8JI0 - chains B and A; structure by electron microscopy, 3.00 A resolution.

[Chain B]
Protein: Transmembrane protease serine 2
Source organism: Homo sapiens
Notes: EC 3.4.21.122
UniProtKB: O15393 (TMPS2_HUMAN); residues 106-492 here = UniProt positions 106-492
Chain sequence (424 residues; each row starts with the number of its first residue):
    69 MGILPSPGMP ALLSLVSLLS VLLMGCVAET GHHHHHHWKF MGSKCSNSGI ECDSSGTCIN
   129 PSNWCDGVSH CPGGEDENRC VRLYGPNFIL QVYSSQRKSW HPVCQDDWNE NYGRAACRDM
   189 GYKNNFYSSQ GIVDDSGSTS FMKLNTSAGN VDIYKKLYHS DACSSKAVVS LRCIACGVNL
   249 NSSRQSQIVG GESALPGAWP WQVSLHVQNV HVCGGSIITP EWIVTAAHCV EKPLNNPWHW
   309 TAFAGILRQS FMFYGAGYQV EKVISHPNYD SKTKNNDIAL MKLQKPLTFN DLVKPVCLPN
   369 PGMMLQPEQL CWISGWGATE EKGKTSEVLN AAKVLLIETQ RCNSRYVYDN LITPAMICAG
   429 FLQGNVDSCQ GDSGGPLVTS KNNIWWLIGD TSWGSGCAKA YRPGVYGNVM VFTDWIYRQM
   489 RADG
Not modelled in the structure: 69-141, 250-259
Disulfide bonds: C172-C231, C185-C241, C244-C365, C281-C297, C410-C426
Differences from the reference sequence: initiating methionine (69); expression tag (70-105); conflict Q255 (Arg in O15393)
Curated features (UniProtKB/Swiss-Prot):
  - active site (Charge relay system): H296, D345, S441
  - binding site (Ca(2+)): N131, D134, V136, D144, E145
  - glycosylation (N-linked (GlcNAc...) asparagine): N213, N249
  - mutagenesis: R316 (R316A: No effect on catalytic activity or HKU1-CoV viral entry), K340 (K340D: No effect on HKU1-CoV viral entry), T341 (T341A/S: No effect on catalytic activity or HKU1-CoV viral entry), R409 (R409A/T: No effect on catalytic activity. Reduces HKU1-CoV viral entry), S412 (S412A/N: No effect on catalytic activity. Reduces HKU1-CoV viral entry), R413 (R413A/K/V: No effect on catalytic activity. Reduces HKU1-CoV viral entry), Y414 (Y414A/S/L/R: No effect on catalytic activity. Almost abolishes S protein-binding and HKU1-CoV viral entry), V415 (V415I: No effect on HKU1-CoV viral entry), Y416 (Y416A: No effect on catalytic activity. Almost abolishes HKU1-CoV viral entry), D417 (D417A/N: No effect on catalytic activity. Almost abolishes HKU1-CoV viral entry), L419 (L419R/A/M: No effect on catalytic activity. Abolishes HKU1-CoV viral entry), L430 (L430R: No effect on catalytic activity. Abolishes HKU1-CoV viral entry), 9 further mutagenesis entries in UniProt
What the authors report for this chain:
  - catalytic residues: H296, D345, S441
  - mutagenesis - V275R, H307A, D417A: decreased binding to Maltose/maltodextrin-binding periplasmic protein, Hemorrhagic toxin (chain A)

[Chain A]
Protein: Maltose/maltodextrin-binding periplasmic protein, Hemorrhagic toxin
Source organism: Escherichia coli (strain K12)
UniProtKB: chimeric construct of P0AEX9, M9ZTT7: residues 1856-2221 from P0AEX9 (MALE_ECOLI) positions 27-392 (UniProt number = residue number - 1829); residues 2236-2618 from M9ZTT7 positions 2236-2618 (same numbers)
Chain sequence (786 residues; each row starts with the number of its first residue):
  1833 MASMTGGQQM GRGSHHHHHH HHMKIEEGKL VIWINGDKGY NGLAEVGKKF EKDTGIKVTV
  1893 EHPDKLEEKF PQVAATGDGP DIIFWAHDRF GGYAQSGLLA EITPDKAFQD KLYPFTWDAV
  1953 RYNGKLIAYP IAVEALSLIY NKDLLPNPPK TWEEIPALDK ELKAKGKSAL MFNLQEPYFT
  2013 WPLIAADGGY AFKYENGKYD IKDVGVDNAG AKAGLTFLVD LIKNKHMNAD TDYSIAEAAF
  2073 NKGETAMTIN GPWAWSNIDT SKVNYGVTVL PTFKGQPSKP FVGVLSAGIN AASPNKELAK
  2133 EFLENYLLTD EGLEAVNKDK PLGAVALKSY EEELAKDPRI AATMENAQKG EIMPNIPQMS
  2193 AFWYAVRTAV INAASGRQTV DEALKDAQTG SSSLEVLFQG PEFCTINNEK YYFSYDGILQ
  2253 NGYITIGRLN FYFDSNNDSK MTTGVFKGPN GFEYFAPANT YNNNLEGQAI VYQNKFLTIN
  2313 GKKYYFDNKS KAVTGWQTID GKKYYFNPNT AIAAMGWQAI DGKKYYFNPN TAIATTGWQT
  2373 IDGKKYYFNP NTAIAATGWQ AIDGKKYYFN PNTATTSIGY TTINSKNFYF NNDGIMQLGV
  2433 FKGPDGFEYF APANTHNNNE EGQSITYQNK FLIFNEDVYY FDSSSKAVTG WRTIDDHRFY
  2493 FEPNTGIGAN GYKTLDGKNF YFRNGLPQFG VFKGPDGFEY FAPANTHNNN EEGQSITYQN
  2553 KFLVFLGNRY YFDSSSKAVT GWQTINGNTY YFMPDTAIAA AGGFFTIDGA IYFFGIDGVK
  2613 QPGIYG
Not modelled in the structure: 1833-2459, 2617-2618
Differences from the reference sequence: initiating methionine (1833); expression tag (1834-1855); linker (2222-2235)
What the authors report for this chain:
  - mutagenesis - Q2520A/F2521A, Q2520F/F2521R, F2557N/L2558N: decreased binding to Transmembrane protease serine 2 (chain B)
  - mutagenesis - F2521I: abolished binding to Transmembrane protease serine 2 (chain B)

[Interface between chain B and chain A]
Contacting residue pairs (30; chain B residue first):
  Q276(B) - L2518(A)
  Q276(B) - P2519(A)
  Q276(B) - Q2520(A)  hydrogen bond (backbone-side chain)
  Q276(B) - F2521(A)
  Q276(B) - E2544(A)
  V278(B) - Q2520(A)
  V280(B) - L2558(A)  hydrophobic
  H296(B) - L2558(A)
  H296(B) - G2559(A)
  C297(B) - L2558(A)
  E299(B) - F2557(A)
  E299(B) - L2558(A)  hydrogen bond (side chain-backbone)
  E299(B) - G2559(A)  hydrogen bond (side chain-backbone)
  L302(B) - L2558(A)  hydrophobic
  Y322(B) - H2489(A)  hydrogen bond
  K340(B) - I2608(A)
  K340(B) - D2609(A)
  K342(B) - I2608(A)
  Y416(B) - G2594(A)
  Y416(B) - F2605(A)
  D417(B) - F2605(A)
  L419(B) - F2605(A)  hydrophobic
  L419(B) - I2608(A)  hydrophobic
  W461(B) - G2594(A)
  W461(B) - I2608(A)  hydrophobic
  G462(B) - G2594(A)
  S463(B) - G2594(A)
  S463(B) - G2595(A)
  S463(B) - F2596(A)  hydrogen bond (side chain-backbone)
  R470(B) - F2596(A)
Other interface residues (no listed pair), chain B (25 interface residues in all): V275, N277, C281, P301, W306, H307, Y414, V415
Other interface residues (no listed pair), chain A (25 interface residues in all): D2488, F2491, R2515, Y2532, P2535, V2556, R2561, A2593, F2597, G2607
The authors on this interface:
  - pairs named by the authors: E299(B)-G2559(A) (hydrogen bond), S463(B)-F2596(A) (hydrogen bond)
  - interface residues, chain B: Q276(B), V280(B), L302(B), Y322(B), L419(B), W461(B)
  - hot spots on chain B (mutagenesis) - Q276A, L302R, L419R: decreased binding to Maltose/maltodextrin-binding periplasmic protein, Hemorrhagic toxin (chain A)
  - interface residues, chain A: H2489(A), Q2520(A), E2544(A), L2558(A), F2605(A), I2608(A)
  - hot spots on chain A (mutagenesis) - E2544R: decreased binding to Transmembrane protease serine 2 (chain B)

[Overview]
Chain B and chain A each contribute 25 residues to their interface, with 5 hydrogen bonds. Polar contacts
include Q276(B)-Q2520(A), E299(B)-L2558(A) and E299(B)-G2559(A). The authors report hydrogen bonds between
E299(B) and G2559(A) and S463(B) and F2596(A). The paper reports catalytic residues H296(B), D345(B) and
S441(B); V275R, H307A and D417A of chain B, among others, reduce binding to Maltose/maltodextrin-binding
periplasmic protein, Hemorrhagic toxin (chain A); 11 substitutions were tested in all.
Here chain B is Transmembrane protease serine 2 (Homo sapiens) and chain A is Maltose/maltodextrin-binding
periplasmic protein, Hemorrhagic toxin (Escherichia coli (strain K12)). Entry 8JI0 (Cryo-EM structure of the
TcsH-CROP in complex with TMPRSS2) was determined by electron microscopy together with 8JHZ from the same
study.
